3BZM - chain A; structure by X-ray diffraction, 1.95 A resolution.

[Chain A]
Name: Menaquinone-specific isochorismate synthase
Source organism: Escherichia coli
Notes: EC 5.4.4.2
UniProtKB: P38051 (MENF_ECOLI); residues 1-431 here = UniProt positions 1-431
Sequence (431 residues; row label = number of the first residue in the row):
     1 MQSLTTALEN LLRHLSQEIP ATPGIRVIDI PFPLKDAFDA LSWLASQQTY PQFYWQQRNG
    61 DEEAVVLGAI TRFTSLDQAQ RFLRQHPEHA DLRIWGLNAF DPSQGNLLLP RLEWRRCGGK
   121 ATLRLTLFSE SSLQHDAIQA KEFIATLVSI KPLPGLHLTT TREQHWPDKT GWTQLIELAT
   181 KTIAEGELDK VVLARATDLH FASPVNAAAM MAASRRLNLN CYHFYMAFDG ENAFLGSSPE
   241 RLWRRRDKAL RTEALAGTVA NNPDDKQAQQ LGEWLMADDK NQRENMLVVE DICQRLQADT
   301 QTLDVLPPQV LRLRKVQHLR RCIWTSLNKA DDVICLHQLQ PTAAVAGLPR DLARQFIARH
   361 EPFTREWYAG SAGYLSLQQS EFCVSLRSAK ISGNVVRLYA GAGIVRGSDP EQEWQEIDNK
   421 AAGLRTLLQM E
Not modelled in the structure: 430-431
Swiss-Prot annotation at these positions:
  - active site: Lys190 (Proton acceptor), Glu240 (Proton donor)
  - binding site (Mg(2+)): Glu284, Glu416
  - mutagenesis: Lys190 (K190A: Lack of activity), Glu240 (E240Q: Lack of activity), Leu255 (L255A: Decrease in activity), Ala344 (A344T: Lack of activity), Arg387 (R387A: Lack of activity)

[Summary]
Curated annotation (UniProt) lists active-site residues Lys190 and Glu240, Mg2+-binding residues Glu284 and
Glu416 and 5 mutagenesis sites.
Chain A is Menaquinone-specific isochorismate synthase (Escherichia coli); the structure, Crystal Structure of
Open form of Menaquinone-Specific Isochorismate Synthase, MenF, was determined by X-ray diffraction (same
publication as 3BZN).
